Entry 2OR1 (X-ray diffraction, 2.50 A resolution); this record covers chains A and L of the 4 polymer chains in the assembly.

Chain A:
Molecule: 20-nt DNA strand
Sequence (20 nucleotides; row label = number of the first residue in the row):
     1 AAGTACAAAC TTTCTTGTAT

Chain L:
Name: 434 repressor
Source organism: Phage 434
Reference sequence: P16117 (RPC1_BP434); residues 1-69 here = UniProt positions 1-69
Chain sequence (69 residues; each row starts with the number of its first residue):
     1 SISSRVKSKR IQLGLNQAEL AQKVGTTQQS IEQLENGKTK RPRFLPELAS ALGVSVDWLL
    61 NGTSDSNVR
Disordered / not traced: 64-69

Interface between chain A and chain L:
Contacting residue pairs - 14 pairs, chain A then chain L:
  DT13(A) / Lys-38(L)  base contact
  DT13(A) / Thr-39(L)  sugar contact
  DT13(A) / Lys-40(L)  hydrogen bond to the phosphate
  DT13(A) / Arg-41(L)  hydrogen bond to the phosphate
  DT13(A) / Arg-43(L)  sugar contact
  DC14(A) / Gln-33(L)  base contact
  DC14(A) / Thr-39(L)  phosphate contact
  DC14(A) / Pro-42(L)  phosphate contact
  DC14(A) / Arg-43(L)  hydrogen bond to the phosphate
  DC14(A) / Phe-44(L)  phosphate contact
  DT15(A) / Gln-33(L)  base contact
  DT16(A) / Gln-29(L)  base contact
  DG17(A) / Gln-29(L)  hydrogen bond to the base
  DT18(A) / Gln-29(L)  base contact
Other interface residues (no listed pair), chain A (7 interface residues in all): DT12
Other interface residues (no listed pair), chain L (11 interface residues in all): Thr-27, Ser-30

In short:
7 residues of chain A and 11 residues of chain L are in contact, with 4 hydrogen bonds. Among the polar pairs
are DG17(A)/Gln-29(L), DT13(A)/Lys-40(L) and DT13(A)/Arg-41(L).
Here chain A is a 20-nt DNA strand and chain L is 434 repressor (Phage 434). Entry 2OR1 (Recognition of a DNA
operator by the repressor of phage 434. A view at high resolution) was determined by X-ray diffraction.
